7KN4 - chains H and L of the 3 polymer chains in the assembly; structure by X-ray diffraction, 2.70 A resolution.

[Chain H]
Protein: S-E6 Fab heavy chain
Organism: Homo sapiens
Notes: antibody fragment or engineered binder
Chain sequence (223 residues; each row starts with the number of its first residue; a row labelled like 35A-35B holds insertion residues (35A, then the next letters in order)):
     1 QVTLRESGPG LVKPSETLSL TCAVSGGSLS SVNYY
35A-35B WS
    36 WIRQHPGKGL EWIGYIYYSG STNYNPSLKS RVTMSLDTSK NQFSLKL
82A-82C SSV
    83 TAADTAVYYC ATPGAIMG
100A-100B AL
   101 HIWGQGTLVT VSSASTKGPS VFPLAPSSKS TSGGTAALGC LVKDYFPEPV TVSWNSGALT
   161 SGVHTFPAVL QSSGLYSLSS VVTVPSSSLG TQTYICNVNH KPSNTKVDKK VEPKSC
Disordered / not traced: 26-28, 130, 215-216
Disulfides: Cys22-Cys92, Cys140-Cys196

[Chain L]
Protein: S-E6 Fab light chain
Organism: Homo sapiens
Notes: antibody fragment or engineered binder
Chain sequence (216 residues; numbered 1 to 213 plus 4 insertion-coded residues; 1 number in that range is skipped by the numbering (no residue carries it; nothing is unmodelled there); the number before each row is that of its first residue; a row labelled like 27A-27B holds insertion residues (27A, then the next letters in order)):
     1 QAVLTQPSS
    11 ASSTPGQRVI ISCSGSS
27A-27B SN
    28 IGSNTVSWYQ QVPGAAPKLL IYFDYRRPSG VPDRFSGTRS GTSASLGISG LQSEDEADYY
    88 CAAWDDSL
95A-95B SA
    96 WVFGRGTKLT VLGQPKAAPS VTLFPPSSEE LQANKATLVC LISDFYPGAV TVAWKADSSP
   156 VKAGVETTTP SKQSNNKYAA SSYLSLTPEQ WKSHRSYSCQ VTHEGSTVEK TVAPTECS
Disordered / not traced: 1, 210-213
Disulfides: Cys23-Cys88, Cys135-Cys194

[How chain H and chain L interact]
Contacting residue pairs - 63 pairs, chain H then chain L:
  Ile37(H) - Phe98(L)  hydrophobic
  Gln39(H) - Gln38(L)  hydrogen bond
  Gln39(H) - Tyr87(L)  hydrogen bond
  Lys43(H) - Tyr87(L)
  Gly44(H) - Tyr87(L)
  Gly44(H) - Arg100(L)
  Leu45(H) - Pro44(L)  hydrophobic
  Leu45(H) - Tyr87(L)
  Leu45(H) - Phe98(L)
  Trp47(H) - Trp91(L)  hydrophobic
  Trp47(H) - Ala95B(L)  hydrophobic
  Trp47(H) - Trp96(L)
  Trp47(H) - Phe98(L)
  Tyr50(H) - Trp91(L)  hydrophobic
  Asn58(H) - Trp91(L)
  Asn58(H) - Ser95A(L)
  Pro61(H) - Leu95(L)
  Pro61(H) - Ala95B(L)
  Tyr91(H) - Gln38(L)  hydrogen bond
  Tyr91(H) - Ala43(L)  hydrophobic
  Tyr91(H) - Pro44(L)
  Met99(H) - Trp91(L)  hydrophobic
  Met99(H) - Trp96(L)  hydrophobic
  Gly100(H) - Trp96(L)
  Ala100A(H) - Ser34(L)
  Ala100A(H) - Tyr36(L)
  Ala100A(H) - Leu46(L)  hydrophobic
  Ala100A(H) - Tyr49(L)  hydrophobic
  Leu100B(H) - Tyr36(L)  hydrogen bond (backbone-side chain)
  Leu100B(H) - Leu46(L)
  His101(H) - Leu46(L)
  His101(H) - Tyr49(L)
  Trp103(H) - Pro44(L)
  Gly104(H) - Ala43(L)
  Phe122(H) - Ser122(L)
  Phe122(H) - Glu125(L)
  Pro123(H) - Ser122(L)  hydrogen bond (backbone-side chain)
  Pro123(H) - Glu124(L)
  Leu124(H) - Phe119(L)
  Ala125(H) - Phe119(L)
  Ala137(H) - Thr117(L)
  Ala137(H) - Phe119(L)
  Leu141(H) - Tyr178(L)  hydrophobic
  Lys143(H) - Glu125(L)  salt bridge
  Lys143(H) - Lys130(L)
  Lys143(H) - Thr132(L)
  His164(H) - Gln168(L)
  His164(H) - Ala174(L)
  Phe166(H) - Leu136(L)  hydrophobic
  Phe166(H) - Ile137(L)
  Phe166(H) - Ala174(L)  hydrophobic
  Phe166(H) - Ala175(L)
  Phe166(H) - Ser176(L)
  Pro167(H) - Thr163(L)
  Pro167(H) - Ser166(L)
  Val169(H) - Thr163(L)
  Val169(H) - Tyr178(L)  hydrophobic
  Leu178(H) - Tyr178(L)
  Ser179(H) - Val134(L)
  Ser179(H) - Leu136(L)
  Ser179(H) - Tyr178(L)  hydrogen bond
  Val181(H) - Leu136(L)  hydrophobic
  Lys209(H) - Glu124(L)  salt bridge
Other interface residues (no listed pair), chain H (39 interface residues in all): Glu46, Gln105, Leu138, Ala168, Gln171, Ser172, Ser177
Other interface residues (no listed pair), chain L (35 interface residues in all): Ala42, Glu161, Thr162

[Overview]
Chain H and chain L form an interface of 39 and 35 residues respectively; the contacts include 6 hydrogen
bonds and 2 salt bridges. Polar pairs include Lys143(H)-Glu125(L), Lys209(H)-Glu124(L) and Gln39(H)-Gln38(L).
Chain H is S-E6 Fab heavy chain and chain L is S-E6 Fab light chain, both from Homo sapiens; the structure,
Crystal structure of SARS-CoV-2 spike protein receptor-binding domain complexed with a pre-pandemic antibody
S-E6 Fab, was determined by X-ray diffraction.
